PDB entry 8OIE | electron microscopy, 2.35 A resolution | chains D and E of the 10 polymer chains in the assembly

Chain D (and E):
Name: Nitrogenase iron protein
Organism: Rhodobacter capsulatus SB 1003
Notes: EC 1.18.6.1; chain E of this document is another copy of the same molecule, construct and numbering; everything in this record applies to it too
Reference sequence: D5ANJ6 (D5ANJ6_RHOCB); residue numbers follow UniProt; this construct covers 1-275
Sequence (275 residues; each row starts with the number of its first residue):
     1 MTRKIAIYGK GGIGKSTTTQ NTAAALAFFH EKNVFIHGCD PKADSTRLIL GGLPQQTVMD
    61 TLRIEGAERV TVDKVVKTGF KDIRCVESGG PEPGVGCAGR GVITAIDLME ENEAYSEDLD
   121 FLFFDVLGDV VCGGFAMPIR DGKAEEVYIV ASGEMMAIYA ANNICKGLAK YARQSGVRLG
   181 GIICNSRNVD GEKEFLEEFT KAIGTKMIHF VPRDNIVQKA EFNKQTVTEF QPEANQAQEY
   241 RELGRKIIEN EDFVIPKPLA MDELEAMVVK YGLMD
Not modelled in the structure: 1, 274-275
Ion coordination: Mg2+: S16 (together with ADP); 4Fe-4S cluster Fe: C97, C132 (shared with C97(E), C132(E) of chain E)
Residues lining bound ligands:
  - ADP (adenosine-5'-diphosphate): K10, G12, I13, G14, K15, S16, T17, N185, V211, P212, R213, D214, V217, Q218, E221, Q236, Y240
  - ADP / aluminium fluoride: K10, G11, D129, E154, M155, M156
  - aluminium fluoride (AF3): K10, G11, G12, K15, S16, D40, K42, V126, L127, G128
  - 4Fe-4S cluster (SF4): G96, C97, A98, G99, V131, C132, F135
From the paper describing this entry:
  - 4Fe-4S cluster coordination: C97, C132

How chain D and chain E interact:
Contacting residue pairs (108; chain D residue first):
  K10(D) - G12(E)
  K10(D) - K42(E)
  G11(D) - G11(E)
  G11(D) - G12(E)  hydrogen bond (backbone-backbone)
  G12(D) - K10(E)
  G12(D) - G11(E)  hydrogen bond (backbone-backbone)
  D40(D) - D129(E)
  K42(D) - D129(E)  salt bridge
  K42(D) - Y159(E)  hydrogen bond (backbone-side chain)
  K42(D) - N163(E)
  D44(D) - M156(E)
  D44(D) - Y159(E)
  R47(D) - M155(E)  hydrogen bond
  R47(D) - M261(E)
  R47(D) - E265(E)  salt bridge
  L53(D) - Y159(E)
  L53(D) - M261(E)  hydrophobic
  E92(D) - K166(E)
  P93(D) - V130(E)
  P93(D) - N163(E)
  P93(D) - G167(E)
  G94(D) - V130(E)  hydrogen bond (backbone-backbone)
  G94(D) - C132(E)
  G94(D) - G133(E)
  G94(D) - A136(E)
  G94(D) - Y171(E)  hydrogen bond (backbone-side chain)
  V95(D) - V131(E)
  V95(D) - C132(E)
  V95(D) - G133(E)
  V95(D) - K170(E)
  V95(D) - Y171(E)
  G96(D) - V131(E)
  G96(D) - C132(E)
  G96(D) - G133(E)
  C97(D) - V131(E)
  A98(D) - V131(E)  hydrogen bond (backbone-backbone)
  L127(D) - D129(E)
  L127(D) - V131(E)  hydrophobic
  G128(D) - D129(E)  hydrogen bond (backbone-side chain)
  D129(D) - L127(E)
  D129(D) - G128(E)  hydrogen bond (side chain-backbone)
  D129(D) - D129(E)  hydrogen bond (side chain-backbone)
  V130(D) - P93(E)
  V130(D) - G94(E)  hydrogen bond (backbone-backbone)
  V131(D) - P41(E)  hydrophobic
  V131(D) - V95(E)
  V131(D) - C97(E)
  V131(D) - A98(E)  hydrogen bond (backbone-backbone)
  V131(D) - L127(E)  hydrophobic
  V131(D) - V131(E)  hydrophobic
  V131(D) - F135(E)  hydrophobic
  C132(D) - G94(E)
  C132(D) - V95(E)
  C132(D) - G96(E)
  G133(D) - G94(E)
  G133(D) - V95(E)
  G133(D) - G96(E)
  F135(D) - V131(E)  hydrophobic
  A136(D) - G94(E)
  G153(D) - F222(E)
  E154(D) - R213(E)  salt bridge
  M155(D) - R47(E)  hydrogen bond
  M155(D) - E221(E)
  M155(D) - F222(E)  hydrophobic
  M156(D) - D44(E)
  M156(D) - E221(E)
  Y159(D) - K42(E)  hydrogen bond (side chain-backbone)
  Y159(D) - D44(E)
  Y159(D) - L53(E)
  N163(D) - K42(E)
  N163(D) - P93(E)
  G167(D) - P93(E)
  K170(D) - V95(E)
  Y171(D) - G94(E)  hydrogen bond (side chain-backbone)
  R187(D) - R187(E)
  R187(D) - R213(E)
  N188(D) - N215(E)
  V189(D) - N215(E)
  V189(D) - Q218(E)
  D190(D) - N215(E)
  D190(D) - K219(E)  salt bridge
  R213(D) - E154(E)  salt bridge
  R213(D) - R187(E)
  N215(D) - N188(E)  hydrogen bond (side chain-backbone)
  N215(D) - D190(E)  hydrogen bond
  K219(D) - D190(E)  salt bridge
  K219(D) - Y271(E)
  K219(D) - G272(E)
  K219(D) - L273(E)
  E221(D) - M155(E)
  E221(D) - M156(E)  hydrogen bond (side chain-backbone)
  F222(D) - G153(E)
  F222(D) - M155(E)  hydrophobic
  F222(D) - V268(E)
  F222(D) - Y271(E)
  F222(D) - G272(E)
  N223(D) - G272(E)  hydrogen bond (side chain-backbone)
  K224(D) - E265(E)
  M261(D) - R47(E)
  M261(D) - L53(E)  hydrophobic
  E265(D) - R47(E)  salt bridge
  E265(D) - K224(E)
  V268(D) - F222(E)  hydrophobic
  Y271(D) - K219(E)
  Y271(D) - F222(E)
  G272(D) - F222(E)
  G272(D) - N223(E)  hydrogen bond (backbone-side chain)
  L273(D) - K219(E)
Interface residues without a listed pair, chain D (58 interface residues in all): P41, A43, G52, P91, A160, I164, F195, Q218
Interface residues without a listed pair, chain E (58 interface residues in all): D40, A43, P91, E92, A160, I164, V189, F195

In short:
Chain D and chain E each contribute 58 residues to their interface; the contacts include 20 hydrogen bonds and
7 salt bridges. Polar pairs include K42(D)-D129(E), R47(D)-E265(E) and E154(D)-R213(E). Bound to chain D: ADP,
aluminium fluoride, 4Fe-4S cluster and ADP / aluminium fluoride. From the paper: 4Fe-4S cluster coordination
by C97(D) and C132(D).
Chain D and chain E are both Nitrogenase iron protein (Rhodobacter capsulatus SB 1003); the structure, Iron
Nitrogenase Complex from Rhodobacter capsulatus, was determined by electron microscopy, deposited together
with 8PBB.
